PDB entry 8FR8 | electron microscopy, 2.76 A resolution | chains A and M of the 58 polymer chains in the assembly

[Chain A]
Molecule: 23S rRNA
From: Mycolicibacterium smegmatis MC2 155
Sequence (3119 nucleotides; each row starts with the number of its first residue):
     2 AAGUGUUUAA GGGCGCAUGG UGGAUGCCUU GGCACUGGGA GCCGAUGAAG GACGUAGGAG
    62 GCUGCGAUAA GCCUCGGGGA GCUGUCAACC GAGCGUUGAU CCGAGGAUGU CCGAAUGGGG
   122 AAACCCGGCA CGAGUGAUGU CGUGUCACCA GGCGCUGAAU AUAUAGGCGU CUGGGGGGAA
   182 CGCGGGGAAG UGAAACAUCU CAGUACCCGU AGGAAGAGAA AACAAAAUGU GAUUCCGUGA
   242 GUAGUGGCGA GCGAAAGCGG AGGAUGGCUA AACCGUAUGC AUGUGAUACC GGGUAGGGGU
   302 UGUGUGUGCG GGGUUGUGGG ACCUAUCUUU CCGGCUCUAC CUGGCUGGAG GGCAGUGAGA
   362 AAAUGUUGUG GUUAGCGGAA AUGGCUUGGG AUGGCCUGCC GUAGACGGUG AGAGCCCGGU
   422 ACGUGAAAAC CCGACGUCUG UCUUGAUGGU GUUCCCGAGU AGCAGCGGGC CCGUGGAAUC
   482 UGCUGUGAAU CUGCCGGGAC CACCCGGUAA GCCUGAAUAC UUCCCAGUGA CCGAUAGCGG
   542 AUUAGUACCG UGAGGGAAUG GUGAAAAGUA CCCCGGGAGG GGAGUGAAAG AGUACCUGAA
   602 ACCGUGCGCU UACAAUCCGU CAGAGCCCUC GACGUGUCGU GGGGUGAUGG CGUGCCUUUU
   662 GAAGAAUGAG CCUGCGAGUC AGGGACAUGU CGCGAGGUUA ACCCGGGUGG GGUAGCCGCA
   722 GCGAAAGCGA GUCUGAAUAG GGCGUAUCCA CACAAGAGUG UGUGGUGUAG UGGUGUGUUC
   782 UGGACCCGAA GCGGAGUGAU CUACCCAUGG CCAGGGUGAA GCGCGGGUAA GACCGCGUGG
   842 AGGCCCGAAC CCACUUAGGU UGAAGACUGA GGGGAUGAGC UGUGGGUAGG GGUGAAAGGC
   902 CAAUCAAACU CCGUGAUAGC UGGUUCUCCC CGAAAUGCAU UUAGGUGCAG CGUCGCAUGU
   962 UUCUUGCCGG AGGUAGAGCU ACUGGAUGGC CGAUGGGCCC CACAGGGUUA CUGACGUCAG
  1022 CCAAACUCCG AAUGCCGGUA AGUCCAAGAG UGCGGCAGUG AGACGGCGGG GGAUAAGCUC
  1082 CGUGCGUCGA GAGGGAAACA GCCCAGAUCG CCGGCUAAGG CCCCUAAGCG UGUGCUAAGU
  1142 GGAAAAGGAU GUGCAGUCGC GAAGACAACC AGGAGGUUGG CUUAGAAGCA GCCACCCUUG
  1202 AAAGAGUGCG UAAUAGCUCA CUGGUCAAGU GAUUGUGCGC CGAUAAUGUA GCGGGGCUCA
  1262 AGCACACCGC CGAAGCCGCG GCAGCCAACG UGUUGGCUGG GUAGGGGAGC GUCCUGCAUC
  1322 CGGUGAAGCC GCCGAGUGAU CGAGUGGUGG AGGGUGUGGG AGUGAGAAUG CAGGCAUGAG
  1382 UAGCGAUUAG GCAAGUGAGA ACCUUGCCCG CCGAAAGACC AAGGGUUCCU GGGCCAGGCC
  1442 AGUCCGCCCA GGGUGAGUCG GGACCUAAGG CGAGGCCGAC AGGCGUAGUC GAUGGACAAC
  1502 GGGUUGAUAU UCCCGUACCC GUGUAUGUGC GUCCAUGAUG AAUCAGCGGU ACUAACCAUC
  1562 CAAAACCACC GUGACCGCAC CUUUCGGGGU GUGGCGUUGG UGGGGCUGCA UGGGACCUUC
  1622 GUUGGUAGUA GUCAAGCGAU GGGGUGACGC AGGAAGGUAG CCGUACCGGU CAGUGGUAAU
  1682 ACCGGGGUAA GCCUGUAGGG AGUCAGAUAG GUAAAUCCGU CUGGCAUAUA UCCUGAGAGG
  1742 UGAUGCAUAG CCGAGUGAGG CGAAUUCGGU GAUCCUAUGC UGCCGAGAAA AGCCUCUAGC
  1802 GAGGACAUAC ACGGCCCGUA CCCCAAACCA ACACAGGUGG UCAGGUAGAG AAUACUAAGG
  1862 CGUACGAGUG AACUAUGGUU AAGGAACUCG GCAAAAUGCC CCCGUAACUU CGGGAGAAGG
  1922 GGGACCCACA UGGCGUGUAA GCCUUUACGG CCCAAGCGUG AGUGGGUGGC ACAAACCAGU
  1982 GAGAAGCGAC UGUUUACUAA AAACACAGGU CCGUGCGAAG UCGCAAGACG AUGUAUACGG
  2042 ACUGACGCCU GCCCGGUGCU GGAAGGUUAA GAGGACCCGU UAACUCCCUU UGGGGGUGAA
  2102 GCGGAGAAUU UAAGCCCCAG UAAACGGCGG UGGUAACUAU AACCAUCCUA AGGUAGCGAA
  2162 AUUCCUUGUC GGGUAAGUUC CGACCUGCAC GAAUGGCGUA ACGACUUCUC AACUGUCUCA
  2222 ACCAUAGACU CGGCGAAAUU GCACUACGAG UAAAGAUGCU CGUUACGCGC GGCAGGACGA
  2282 AAAGACCCCG GGACCUUCAC UACAACUUGG UAUUGGUGCU CGAUACGGUU UGUGUAGGAU
  2342 AGGUGGGAGA CUGUGAAGCU CACACGCCAG UGUGGGUGGA GUCGUUGUUG AAAUACCACU
  2402 CUGAUCGUAU UGGGCCUCUA ACCUCGGACC GUAUAUCCGG UUCAGGGACA GUGCCUGGUG
  2462 GGUAGUUUAA CUGGGGCGGU UGCCUCCUAA AAUGUAACGG AGGCGCCCAA AGGUUCCCUC
  2522 AACCUGGACG GCAAUCAGGU GUUGAGUGUA AGUGCACAAG GGAGCUUGAC UGCGAGACGG
  2582 ACAUGUCGAG CAGGGACGAA AGUCGGGACU AGUGAUCCGG CACCUCUGAG UGGAAGGGGU
  2642 GUCGCUCAAC GGAUAAAAGG UACCCCGGGG AUAACAGGCU GAUCUUCCCC AAGAGUCCAU
  2702 AUCGACGGGA UGGUUUGGCA CCUCGAUGUC GGCUCGUCGC AUCCUGGGGC UGGAGCAGGU
  2762 CCCAAGGGUU GGGCUGUUCG CCCAUUAAAG CGGCACGCGA GCUGGGUUUA GAACGUCGUG
  2822 AGACAGUUCG GUCUCUAUCC GCCGCGCGCG UCAGAAGCUU GAGGAAACCU GUCCCUAGUA
  2882 CGAGAGGACC GGGACGGACG AACCUCUGGU AUACCAGUUG UCCCACCAGG GGCACGGCUG
  2942 GAUAGCCACG UUCGGACAGG AUAACCGCUG AAAGCAUCUA AGCGGGAAAC CUCUUCCAAG
  3002 ACCAGGCUUC UCACCCUCUA GGAGGGAUAA GGCCCCCCGC AGACCACGGG AUUGAUAGAC
  3062 CAGACCUGGA AGCCUAGUAA UAGGUGCAGG GAACUGGCAC UAACCGGCCG AAAACUUAC

[Chain M]
Protein: 50S ribosomal protein L4
From: Mycolicibacterium smegmatis MC2 155
Reference sequence: A0QSD2 (RL4_MYCS2); residue numbers follow UniProt; this construct covers 2-210
Chain sequence (209 residues; each row starts with the number of its first residue):
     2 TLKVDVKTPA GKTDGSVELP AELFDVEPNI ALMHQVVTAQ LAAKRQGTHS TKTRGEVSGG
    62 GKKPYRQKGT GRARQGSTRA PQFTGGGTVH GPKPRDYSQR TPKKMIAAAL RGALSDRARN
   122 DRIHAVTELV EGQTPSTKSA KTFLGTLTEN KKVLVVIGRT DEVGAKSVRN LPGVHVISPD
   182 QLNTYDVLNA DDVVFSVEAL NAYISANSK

[Interface between chain A and chain M]
Pairs across the interface - 160 pairs, chain A then chain M:
  C34(A) with Ser51(M), sugar contact; Lys53(M), phosphate contact
  A35(A) with Thr49(M), base contact; Ser51(M), sugar contact; Pro95(M), sugar contact
  C401(A) with Lys139(M), salt bridge to the phosphate
  G402(A) with Thr138(M), sugar contact; Lys139(M), phosphate contact; Lys142(M), hydrogen bond to the base; Asn171(M), base contact; Leu172(M), base contact
  U403(A) with Pro136(M), phosphate contact; Ser137(M), phosphate contact; Thr138(M), hydrogen bond to the phosphate; Lys167(M), hydrogen bond to the base; Arg170(M), hydrogen bond to the phosphate
  A404(A) with Thr138(M), phosphate contact; Lys167(M), phosphate contact; Arg170(M), salt bridge to the phosphate; Asn171(M), phosphate contact
  G405(A) with Asn171(M), hydrogen bond to the sugar; Pro173(M), base contact
  A422(A) with Arg170(M), hydrogen bond to the sugar
  U529(A) with Gln47(M), hydrogen bond to the base
  G530(A) with Gln47(M), hydrogen bond to the sugar; Thr49(M), hydrogen bond to the base
  A531(A) with Leu42(M), hydrogen bond to the base; Ala43(M), base contact; Arg46(M), phosphate contact; Gln47(M), hydrogen bond to the phosphate
  C532(A) with Arg46(M), salt bridge to the phosphate; Thr49(M), sugar contact; His50(M), salt bridge to the phosphate
  U536(A) with Thr85(M), hydrogen bond to the base; Gly86(M), phosphate contact
  A537(A) with Thr85(M), phosphate contact; Gly86(M), hydrogen bond to the phosphate
  G538(A) with Thr89(M), hydrogen bond to the phosphate
  C539(A) with Lys53(M), salt bridge to the phosphate
  G540(A) with Lys53(M), phosphate contact; Val58(M), phosphate contact; Ser59(M), hydrogen bond to the phosphate; Arg80(M), sugar contact
  G546(A) with Ser59(M), hydrogen bond to the base
  G557(A) with Gly60(M), phosphate contact; Gly61(M), hydrogen bond to the phosphate; Arg80(M), phosphate contact
  A558(A) with Arg80(M), salt bridge to the phosphate
  G675(A) with Thr85(M), base contact
  C676(A) with Gln83(M), base contact
  G677(A) with Pro82(M), sugar contact
  A678(A) with Val90(M), sugar contact; His91(M), phosphate contact
  G679(A) with His91(M), phosphate contact
  U680(A) with His91(M), stacking on the base
  C681(A) with Arg96(M), hydrogen bond to the phosphate
  A682(A) with Arg96(M), salt bridge to the phosphate
  G684(A) with Arg101(M), hydrogen bond to the base
  C692(A) with Asn30(M), hydrogen bond to the phosphate; Leu33(M), sugar contact; Met106(M), base contact
  G693(A) with Asn30(M), hydrogen bond to the phosphate; Met106(M), sugar contact
  C694(A) with Lys105(M), sugar contact
  G698(A) with Lys105(M), salt bridge to the phosphate
  U699(A) with Arg101(M), sugar contact; Lys105(M), salt bridge to the phosphate
  U700(A) with Arg101(M), hydrogen bond to the sugar; Thr102(M), phosphate contact; Pro103(M), phosphate contact; Lys104(M), phosphate contact
  A701(A) with Arg101(M), salt bridge to the phosphate
  G706(A) with Arg160(M), hydrogen bond to the sugar; Gln182(M), base contact
  G708(A) with His176(M), hydrogen bond to the base; Gln182(M), sugar contact; Asn184(M), base contact; Asp187(M), hydrogen bond to the base
  U709(A) with Gln41(M), hydrogen bond to the sugar; Ala44(M), sugar contact; Lys45(M), hydrogen bond to the base
  G710(A) with Gln41(M), phosphate contact; Ile107(M), phosphate contact; Asp181(M), hydrogen bond to the sugar; Gln182(M), hydrogen bond to the base; Leu183(M), sugar contact
  G711(A) with Ile107(M), phosphate contact; Asp181(M), sugar contact
  G713(A) with Lys104(M), hydrogen bond to the base
  G773(A) with Pro103(M), sugar contact; Met106(M), hydrogen bond to the base
  G774(A) with Gln36(M), hydrogen bond to the base; Arg101(M), salt bridge to the phosphate; Thr102(M), sugar contact; Pro103(M), sugar contact
  U775(A) with Gln36(M), sugar contact; Gln100(M), sugar contact; Arg101(M), hydrogen bond to the phosphate
  C786(A) with His91(M), hydrogen bond to the sugar
  C787(A) with Val90(M), sugar contact; His91(M), phosphate contact
  C788(A) with Arg55(M), salt bridge to the phosphate; Arg75(M), hydrogen bond to the base; Pro82(M), sugar contact; Gln83(M), hydrogen bond to the sugar
  G789(A) with Arg55(M), salt bridge to the phosphate; Lys64(M), phosphate contact; Gln68(M), hydrogen bond to the sugar; Arg75(M), sugar contact; Gln76(M), sugar contact; Gly77(M), phosphate contact; Ser78(M), phosphate contact
  A790(A) with Lys64(M), salt bridge to the phosphate; Gln68(M), hydrogen bond to the sugar; Gln76(M), phosphate contact; Gly77(M), phosphate contact
  A791(A) with Lys64(M), phosphate contact
  U911(A) with Lys63(M), salt bridge to the phosphate
  C912(A) with Lys63(M), phosphate contact
  C913(A) with Gly62(M), phosphate contact
  G916(A) with Thr54(M), hydrogen bond to the base; Arg55(M), hydrogen bond to the sugar; Gly56(M), phosphate contact
  U922(A) with Arg75(M), hydrogen bond to the base
  G1317(A) with Tyr186(M), hydrogen bond to the sugar
  C1318(A) with Lys153(M), hydrogen bond to the phosphate; Asn190(M), phosphate contact
  A1319(A) with Lys153(M), salt bridge to the phosphate
  G1359(A) with His35(M), hydrogen bond to the sugar
  G1360(A) with His35(M), sugar contact
  G1361(A) with Arg46(M), hydrogen bond to the sugar
  A1362(A) with Arg96(M), salt bridge to the phosphate
  G1363(A) with Thr52(M), base contact; Thr89(M), hydrogen bond to the base; His91(M), sugar contact; Gly92(M), sugar contact; Pro93(M), base contact
  A1369(A) with Gln83(M), base contact
  U1370(A) with Gly72(M), base contact; Arg73(M), hydrogen bond to the base; Ala74(M), phosphate contact
  G1371(A) with Ala74(M), phosphate contact; Gln76(M), hydrogen bond to the sugar; Gln83(M), hydrogen bond to the base
  C1372(A) with Gln83(M), sugar contact; Phe84(M), sugar contact; Thr85(M), hydrogen bond to the sugar
  A1373(A) with Thr85(M), sugar contact
  A2283(A) with Gly70(M), hydrogen bond to the phosphate; Gly72(M), phosphate contact
  A2284(A) with Lys69(M), hydrogen bond to the sugar; Gly70(M), hydrogen bond to the phosphate; Gly72(M), hydrogen bond to the phosphate; Arg75(M), base contact
  G2285(A) with Lys69(M), salt bridge to the phosphate
  C2667(A) with Lys69(M), phosphate contact
  G2668(A) with Gln68(M), phosphate contact; Lys69(M), salt bridge to the phosphate; Arg75(M), phosphate contact
  G2669(A) with Arg75(M), salt bridge to the phosphate
Interface residues without a listed pair, chain A (81 interface residues in all): C36, A406, C423, G712, G784, U905
Interface residues without a listed pair, chain M (92 interface residues in all): Ala32, Val37, Thr39, Gly48, Glu57, Tyr66, Arg67, Thr71, Thr79, Ala81, Gly87, Ala108, Ser168, Val177, Ile178

[Summary]
Chain A and chain M form an interface of 81 and 92 residues respectively; the contacts include 54 hydrogen
bonds, 20 salt bridges and 1 aromatic stacking contact. Polar pairs include G402(A)-Lys142(M),
U403(A)-Lys167(M) and U529(A)-Gln47(M).
Here chain A is 23S rRNA and chain M is 50S ribosomal protein L4, both from Mycolicibacterium smegmatis MC2
155. Entry 8FR8 (Structure of Mycobacterium smegmatis Rsh bound to a 70S translation initiation complex) was
determined by electron microscopy.
